4N1E - chains A and I of the 3 polymer chains in the assembly; structure by X-ray diffraction, 2.23 A resolution.

Chain A:
Molecule: immunoglobulin variable light chain domain
Organism: Homo sapiens
Sequence (109 residues; each row starts with the number of its first residue):
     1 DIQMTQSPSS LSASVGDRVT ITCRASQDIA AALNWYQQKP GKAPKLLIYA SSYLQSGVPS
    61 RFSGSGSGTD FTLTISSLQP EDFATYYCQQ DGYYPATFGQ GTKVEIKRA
Disordered / not traced: 16-19, 76-80, 104-109
Disulfide bonds: Cys23-Cys88

Chain I:
Molecule: Lysozyme C
Organism: Gallus gallus
Notes: EC 3.2.1.17
UniProt: P00698 (LYSC_CHICK); residues 1-129 here correspond to UniProt positions 19-147 (UniProt number = residue number + 18)
Sequence (129 residues; row label = number of the first residue in the row):
     1 KVFGRCELAA AMKRHGLDNY RGYSLGNWVC AAKFESNFNT QATNRNTDGS TDYGILQINS
    61 RWWCNDGRTP GSRNLCNIPC SALLSSDITA SVNCAKKIVS DGNGMNAWVA WRNRCKGTDV
   121 QAWIRGCRL
Disordered / not traced: 128-129
Disulfide bonds: Cys6-Cys127, Cys30-Cys115, Cys64-Cys80, Cys76-Cys94
Curated features (UniProtKB/Swiss-Prot):
  - active site: Glu35, Asp52
  - binding site (substrate): Asp101

Interface between chain A and chain I:
Pairs across the interface (17; chain A residue first):
  Ala30(A) - Gly126(I)
  Ala31(A) - Gly126(I)  hydrogen bond (backbone-backbone)
  Ala32(A) - Arg5(I)
  Ala32(A) - Gly126(I)  hydrogen bond (backbone-backbone)
  Tyr49(A) - Arg5(I)  hydrogen bond
  Ala50(A) - Arg125(I)
  Ala50(A) - Gly126(I)
  Tyr53(A) - Arg125(I)
  Asp91(A) - Arg5(I)  salt bridge
  Gly92(A) - Gly4(I)
  Gly92(A) - Arg5(I)  hydrogen bond (backbone-backbone)
  Gly92(A) - Cys6(I)  hydrogen bond (backbone-backbone)
  Gly92(A) - Glu7(I)
  Tyr93(A) - Gly4(I)
  Tyr94(A) - Val2(I)  hydrophobic
  Tyr94(A) - Phe3(I)
  Tyr94(A) - Gly4(I)
Interface residues without a listed pair, chain A (11 interface residues in all): Ile29
Interface residues without a listed pair, chain I (9 interface residues in all): Cys127

Overview:
Chain A and chain I form an interface of 11 and 9 residues respectively, with 5 hydrogen bonds and 1 salt
bridge. Polar contacts include Asp91(A)-Arg5(I), Tyr49(A)-Arg5(I) and Ala31(A)-Gly126(I). Curated annotation
(UniProt) lists active-site residues Glu35(I) and Asp52(I) and substrate-binding residue Asp101(I) on chain I.
Chain A is immunoglobulin variable light chain domain (Homo sapiens) and chain I is Lysozyme C (Gallus
gallus); the structure, Structural evidence for antigen receptor evolution, was determined by X-ray
diffraction together with 4N1C from the same study.
